PDB entry 7WKD | electron microscopy, 3.01 A resolution | chains A and B of the 6 polymer chains in the assembly

== Chain A ==
Protein: Gq
From: Homo sapiens
Chain sequence (361 residues; each row starts with the number of its first residue):
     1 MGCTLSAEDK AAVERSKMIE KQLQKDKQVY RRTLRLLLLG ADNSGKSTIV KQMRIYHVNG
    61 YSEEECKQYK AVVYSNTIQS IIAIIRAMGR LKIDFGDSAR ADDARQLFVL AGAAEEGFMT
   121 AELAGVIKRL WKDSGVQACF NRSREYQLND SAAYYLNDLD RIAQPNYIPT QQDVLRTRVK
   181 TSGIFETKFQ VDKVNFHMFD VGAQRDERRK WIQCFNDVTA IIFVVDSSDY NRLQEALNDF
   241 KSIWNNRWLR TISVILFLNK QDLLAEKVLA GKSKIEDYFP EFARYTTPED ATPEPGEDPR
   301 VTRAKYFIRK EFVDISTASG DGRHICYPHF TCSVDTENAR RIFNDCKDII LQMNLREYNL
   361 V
Disordered / not traced: 1-4, 56-180

== Chain B ==
Protein: Guanine nucleotide-binding protein G(I)/G(S)/G(T) subunit beta-1
From: Homo sapiens
UniProt: P62873 (GBB1_HUMAN); residues 7-345 here correspond to UniProt positions 2-340 (UniProt number = residue number - 5)
Chain sequence (351 residues; numbered -5 to 345; the number before each row is that of its first residue; numbers below 1 keep their minus sign (Met-5 is residue -5)):
    -5 MHHHHHHGSL LQSELDQLRQ EAEQLKNQIR DARKACADAT LSQITNNIDP VGRIQMRTRR
    55 TLRGHLAKIY AMHWGTDSRL LVSASQDGKL IIWDSYTTNK VHAIPLRSSW VMTCAYAPSG
   115 NYVACGGLDN ICSIYNLKTR EGNVRVSREL AGHTGYLSCC RFLDDNQIVT SSGDTTCALW
   175 DIETGQQTTT FTGHTGDVMS LSLAPDTRLF VSGACDASAK LWDVREGMCR QTFTGHESDI
   235 NAICFFPNGN AFATGSDDAT CRLFDLRADQ ELMTYSHDNI ICGITSVSFS KSGRLLLAGY
   295 DDFNCNVWDA LKADRAGVLA GHDNRVSCLG VTDDGMAVAT GSWDSFLKIW N
Disordered / not traced: -5 to 7
Construct notes: expression tag (-5 to 6)
UniProt features mapped onto this chain:
  - modified residue: Ser7 (N-acetylserine), His271 (Phosphohistidine)

== How chain A and chain B interact ==
Pairs across the interface (51):
  Asp9(A) - Thr91(B)
  Ala12(A) - Asn93(B)
  Val13(A) - Asn93(B)
  Ser16(A) - Asn93(B)
  Ser16(A) - Lys94(B)  hydrogen bond (side chain-backbone)
  Ile19(A) - Lys94(B)
  Ile19(A) - Ala97(B)  hydrophobic
  Glu20(A) - Lys94(B)  salt bridge
  Leu23(A) - Gly58(B)
  Leu23(A) - Leu60(B)
  Leu23(A) - Ile85(B)  hydrophobic
  Leu23(A) - Lys94(B)
  Asp26(A) - Leu60(B)
  Asp26(A) - Lys83(B)  salt bridge
  Lys27(A) - Leu60(B)
  Tyr30(A) - Ala61(B)
  Tyr30(A) - Asp81(B)
  Thr181(A) - Asp123(B)
  Thr181(A) - Asn124(B)  hydrogen bond (backbone-side chain)
  Thr181(A) - Ala145(B)
  Thr181(A) - His147(B)  hydrogen bond (side chain-backbone)
  Ser182(A) - Asp123(B)
  Gly183(A) - Leu122(B)
  Gly183(A) - Asp123(B)
  Gly183(A) - Asn124(B)
  Ile184(A) - Trp104(B)
  Ile184(A) - Leu122(B)
  Ile184(A) - Asp123(B)
  Phe199(A) - Trp104(B)
  Gln204(A) - Leu122(B)
  Arg205(A) - Gly167(B)
  Arg205(A) - Asp191(B)  salt bridge
  Arg209(A) - Asp233(B)  salt bridge
  Lys210(A) - Tyr150(B)
  Lys210(A) - Cys209(B)
  Lys210(A) - Asp233(B)
  Lys210(A) - Asn235(B)  hydrogen bond
  Lys210(A) - Asp251(B)  salt bridge
  Trp211(A) - Leu122(B)  hydrophobic
  Trp211(A) - Tyr150(B)
  Cys214(A) - Lys62(B)  hydrogen bond (backbone-side chain)
  Cys214(A) - Tyr64(B)  hydrogen bond
  Cys214(A) - Gln80(B)
  Cys214(A) - Trp104(B)
  Cys214(A) - Met106(B)  hydrogen bond
  Phe215(A) - Trp104(B)
  Phe215(A) - Leu122(B)  hydrophobic
  Asn216(A) - Lys62(B)  hydrogen bond
  Asn216(A) - Trp337(B)
  Trp248(A) - Arg319(B)
  Trp248(A) - Trp337(B)  hydrophobic
Other interface residues (no listed pair), chain A (29 interface residues in all): Arg15, Gln22, Ala203, Gln213, Val218
Other interface residues (no listed pair), chain B (34 interface residues in all): Val95, Gly146, Thr148, Thr169, Met193

== Summary ==
29 residues of chain A and 34 residues of chain B are in contact; the contacts include 8 hydrogen bonds and 5
salt bridges. Among the polar pairs are Glu20(A)-Lys94(B), Asp26(A)-Lys83(B) and Arg205(A)-Asp191(B).
Here chain A is Gq and chain B is Guanine nucleotide-binding protein G(I)/G(S)/G(T) subunit beta-1, both from
Homo sapiens. Entry 7WKD (TRH-TRHR G protein complex) was determined by electron microscopy.
